PDB entry 8Q2Z | X-ray diffraction, 1.88 A resolution | chains A and C

== Chain A ==
Protein: Glycylpeptide N-tetradecanoyltransferase 1
Source organism: Homo sapiens
UniProtKB: P30419 (NMT1_HUMAN); residue numbers follow UniProt; this construct covers 99-496
Chain sequence (401 residues; numbered 96 to 496; the number before each row is that of its first residue):
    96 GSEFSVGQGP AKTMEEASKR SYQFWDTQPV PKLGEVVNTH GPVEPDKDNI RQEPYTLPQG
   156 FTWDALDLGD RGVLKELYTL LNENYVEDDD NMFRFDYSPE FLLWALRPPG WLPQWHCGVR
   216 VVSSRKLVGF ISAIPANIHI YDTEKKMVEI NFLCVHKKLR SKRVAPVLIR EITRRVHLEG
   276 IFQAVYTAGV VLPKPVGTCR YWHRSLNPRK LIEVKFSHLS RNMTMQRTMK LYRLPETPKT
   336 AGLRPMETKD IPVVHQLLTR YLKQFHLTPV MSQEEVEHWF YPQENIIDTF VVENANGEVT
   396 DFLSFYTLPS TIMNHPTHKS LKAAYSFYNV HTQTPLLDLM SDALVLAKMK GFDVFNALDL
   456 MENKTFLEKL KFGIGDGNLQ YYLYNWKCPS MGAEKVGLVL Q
Disordered / not traced: 96-104
Sequence notes: expression tag (96-98)
Ion coordination: Mg2+ near Thr354 (its only coordinating residue here)
Residues lining bound ligands: coenzyme A (COA): Arg115, Ser116, Tyr117, Gln118, Phe119, Trp120, Asn179, Tyr180, Val181, Leu248, Cys249, Val250, Leu254, Arg255, Ser256, Lys257, Arg258, Val259, Ala260, Pro261, Ile264, Thr282, Ala283, Gly284, Val285, Leu287
Swiss-Prot annotation at these positions:
  - binding site (tetradecanoyl-CoA): Gln118, Phe119, Trp120, Phe247, Leu248, Cys249, Val250, Ser256, Arg258, Val259, Ala260
  - mutagenesis: Tyr180 (Y180P: Abolished glycine- and lysine-myristoyltransferase activities), Val181 (V181L: Reduced glycine N-myristoyltransferase activity), Tyr192 (Y192A: Reduced glycine N-myristoyltransferase activity), Gly492 (G492D/K: Reduced activity)

== Chain C ==
Protein: Gnllskfr
Chain sequence (8 residues; row label = number of the first residue in the row):
     2 GNLLSKFR
Covalently attached groups: myristic acid (MYR) linked to Gly2

== Chain A / chain C interface ==
Residue-residue contacts - 43 pairs, chain A then chain C:
  Tyr180(A) - Gly2(C)
  Val181(A) - Asn3(C)
  Val181(A) - Leu5(C)
  Asp183(A) - Leu5(C)
  Asp183(A) - Lys7(C)  salt bridge
  Asp185(A) - Lys7(C)  salt bridge
  Phe188(A) - Leu5(C)
  Arg189(A) - Leu5(C)
  Phe190(A) - Asn3(C)
  Phe190(A) - Leu4(C)
  Phe190(A) - Leu5(C)
  Tyr192(A) - Asn3(C)
  Asn246(A) - Gly2(C)
  Thr282(A) - Gly2(C)  hydrogen bond (side chain-backbone)
  Ala283(A) - Gly2(C)
  Gly284(A) - Leu4(C)
  Tyr296(A) - Asn3(C)  hydrogen bond
  Tyr296(A) - Leu4(C)
  Tyr296(A) - Ser6(C)
  His298(A) - Ser6(C)  hydrogen bond
  His298(A) - Lys7(C)  hydrogen bond (side chain-backbone)
  His298(A) - Phe8(C)
  Ser300(A) - Phe8(C)
  Phe311(A) - Ser6(C)
  Phe311(A) - Lys7(C)
  Phe311(A) - Phe8(C)
  Ser312(A) - Phe8(C)
  His313(A) - Arg9(C)  hydrogen bond (side chain-backbone)
  Tyr401(A) - Asn3(C)  hydrogen bond
  Ser405(A) - Leu5(C)
  Gly468(A) - Phe8(C)
  Ile469(A) - Phe8(C)
  Ile469(A) - Arg9(C)  hydrogen bond (backbone-backbone)
  Gly470(A) - Ser6(C)
  Gly470(A) - Lys7(C)
  Gly470(A) - Arg9(C)
  Asp471(A) - Ser6(C)  hydrogen bond (backbone-side chain)
  Asp471(A) - Lys7(C)  salt bridge
  Gly472(A) - Leu4(C)
  Gly472(A) - Ser6(C)
  Asn473(A) - Leu4(C)
  Leu474(A) - Leu4(C)  hydrophobic
  Gln496(A) - Asn3(C)  hydrogen bond (backbone-side chain)
Other interface residues (no listed pair), chain A (37 interface residues in all): Glu182, Asp184, Met187, Phe247, Arg299, Leu306, Lys310, Leu403, Tyr420

== Summary ==
37 residues of chain A face 8 of chain C across their interface, with 9 hydrogen bonds and 3 salt bridges.
Polar pairs include Asp183(A)-Lys7(C), Asp185(A)-Lys7(C) and Asp471(A)-Lys7(C). Ligands of chain A: coenzyme
A. Myristic acid is covalently linked to Gly2(C).
Here chain A is Glycylpeptide N-tetradecanoyltransferase 1 (Homo sapiens) and chain C is Gnllskfr. Entry 8Q2Z
(HsNMT1 in complex with both MyrCoA and GNLLSKFR peptide) was determined by X-ray diffraction, deposited
together with 8Q23, 8Q24, 8Q26, 8Q3D, 8Q3S and 8Q3T.
